Entry 4QVN (X-ray diffraction, 2.90 A resolution); this record covers chains M and b of the 28 polymer chains in the assembly.

== Chain M ==
Name: Proteasome subunit beta type-7
Organism: Saccharomyces cerevisiae
Notes: EC 3.4.25.1
Reference sequence: P30657 (PSB7_YEAST); residues -12 to 233 here correspond to UniProt positions 21-266 (UniProt number = residue number + 33)
Sequence (246 residues; numbered -12 to 233; the number before each row is that of its first residue; numbers below 1 keep their minus sign (Thr-12 is residue -12)):
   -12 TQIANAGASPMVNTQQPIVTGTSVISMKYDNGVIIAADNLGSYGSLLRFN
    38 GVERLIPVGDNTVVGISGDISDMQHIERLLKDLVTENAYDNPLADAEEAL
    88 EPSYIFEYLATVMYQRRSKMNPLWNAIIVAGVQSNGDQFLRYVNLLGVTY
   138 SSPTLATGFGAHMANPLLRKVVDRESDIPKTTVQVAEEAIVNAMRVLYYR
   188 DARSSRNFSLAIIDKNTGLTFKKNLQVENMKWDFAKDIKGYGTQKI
Not modelled in the structure: -12 to 0

== Chain b ==
Name: Proteasome subunit beta type-1
Organism: Saccharomyces cerevisiae
Notes: EC 3.4.25.1
Reference sequence: P38624 (PSB1_YEAST); residues 1-196 here correspond to UniProt positions 20-215 (UniProt number = residue number + 19)
Sequence (196 residues; numbered 1 to 196; the number before each row is that of its first residue):
     1 TSIMAVTFKDGVILGADSRTTTGAYIANRVTDKLTRVHDKIWCCRSGSAA
    51 DTQAIADIVQYHLELYTSQYGTPSTETAASVFKELCYENKDNLTAGIIVA
   101 GYDDKNKGEVYTIPLGGSVHKLPYAIAGSGSTFIYGYCDKNFRENMSKEE
   151 TVDFIKHSLSQAIKWDGSSGGVIRMVVLTAAGVERLIFYPDEYEQL
Glycans and other covalent adducts: bortezomib (BO2) linked to Thr1
Residues lining bound ligands: bortezomib (BO2; N-[(1R)-1-(dihydroxyboryl)-3-methylbutyl]-N-(pyrazin-2-ylcarbonyl)-L-phenylalaninamide): Arg19, Thr20, Thr21, Thr22, Ala27, Lys33, Arg45, Ser46, Gly47, Ser48, Ala49, Thr52, Ser168
Swiss-Prot annotation at these positions:
  - active site: Thr1 (Nucleophile)

== Chain M / chain b interface ==
Contacting residue pairs - 63 pairs, chain M then chain b:
  Ser32(M) - Trp165(b)
  Ser32(M) - Asp166(b)
  Ser32(M) - Gly167(b)  hydrogen bond (backbone-backbone)
  Leu33(M) - Phe133(b)  hydrophobic
  Leu33(M) - Trp165(b)
  Leu34(M) - Lys164(b)
  Leu34(M) - Trp165(b)  hydrogen bond (backbone-backbone)
  Leu34(M) - Gly167(b)
  Arg35(M) - Trp165(b)
  Asn37(M) - Trp165(b)
  Phe146(M) - Ala24(b)
  Phe146(M) - Tyr25(b)
  Tyr185(M) - Glu194(b)  hydrogen bond
  Tyr186(M) - Ile26(b)
  Tyr186(M) - Arg29(b)
  Arg187(M) - Ala24(b)
  Arg187(M) - Tyr25(b)
  Arg187(M) - Ile26(b)  hydrogen bond (backbone-backbone)
  Arg187(M) - Ala27(b)  hydrogen bond (side chain-backbone)
  Arg187(M) - Arg29(b)
  Asp188(M) - Ala24(b)
  Asp188(M) - Ile26(b)
  Ala189(M) - Arg19(b)
  Ala189(M) - Thr21(b)
  Ala189(M) - Ala24(b)  hydrogen bond (backbone-backbone)
  Ala189(M) - Ile26(b)
  Ala189(M) - Gly167(b)
  Arg190(M) - Ala24(b)
  Arg193(M) - Asp191(b)  salt bridge
  Arg193(M) - Glu194(b)  salt bridge
  Lys218(M) - Arg29(b)  hydrogen bond (backbone-side chain)
  Trp219(M) - Arg29(b)
  Trp219(M) - Gly171(b)
  Trp219(M) - Val172(b)  hydrophobic
  Trp219(M) - Tyr189(b)
  Trp219(M) - Pro190(b)
  Asp220(M) - Tyr189(b)
  Phe221(M) - Arg29(b)
  Phe221(M) - Val30(b)  hydrophobic
  Ala222(M) - Val30(b)  hydrophobic
  Ala222(M) - Arg174(b)  hydrogen bond (backbone-side chain)
  Ala222(M) - Ile187(b)  hydrophobic
  Lys223(M) - Ile187(b)
  Lys223(M) - Tyr189(b)
  Ile225(M) - Val30(b)  hydrophobic
  Ile225(M) - Arg174(b)
  Lys226(M) - Asp32(b)
  Lys226(M) - Arg185(b)
  Gly227(M) - Asp32(b)  hydrogen bond (backbone-side chain)
  Tyr228(M) - Thr35(b)
  Tyr228(M) - Arg45(b)
  Tyr228(M) - Gln53(b)  hydrogen bond (side chain-backbone)
  Tyr228(M) - Ala56(b)
  Tyr228(M) - Asp57(b)  hydrogen bond
  Gln231(M) - Asp32(b)
  Gln231(M) - Leu34(b)
  Gln231(M) - Thr35(b)
  Gln231(M) - Arg36(b)  hydrogen bond (side chain-backbone)
  Gln231(M) - Trp42(b)
  Gln231(M) - Arg185(b)
  Ile233(M) - Arg36(b)
  Ile233(M) - Trp42(b)
  Ile233(M) - Arg185(b)  hydrogen bond (backbone-side chain)
Interface residues without a listed pair, chain M (27 interface residues in all): Met150, Met217
Interface residues without a listed pair, chain b (35 interface residues in all): Asn28, Ile163, Ser168, Val183

== Summary ==
The interface between chain M and chain b involves 27 residues on one side and 35 on the other; the contacts
include 13 hydrogen bonds and 2 salt bridges. Among the polar pairs are Arg193(M)-Asp191(b),
Arg193(M)-Glu194(b) and Tyr185(M)-Glu194(b). Bortezomib is covalently linked to Thr1(b).
Here chain M is Proteasome subunit beta type-7 and chain b is Proteasome subunit beta type-1, both from
Saccharomyces cerevisiae. Entry 4QVN (yCP beta5-M45V mutant in complex with bortezomib) was determined by
X-ray diffraction (same publication as 4QUX, 4QUY, 4QV0, 4QV1, 4QV3, 4QV4 and 42 further entries).
